8XGM - chains A and D of the 6 polymer chains in the assembly; structure by electron microscopy, 3.29 A resolution.

# Chain A
Protein: G-protein coupled receptor 1
Organism: Homo sapiens
UniProt: P46091 (CML2_HUMAN); numbering as in UniProt (aligned over 14-319)
Sequence (306 residues; row label = number of the first residue in the row):
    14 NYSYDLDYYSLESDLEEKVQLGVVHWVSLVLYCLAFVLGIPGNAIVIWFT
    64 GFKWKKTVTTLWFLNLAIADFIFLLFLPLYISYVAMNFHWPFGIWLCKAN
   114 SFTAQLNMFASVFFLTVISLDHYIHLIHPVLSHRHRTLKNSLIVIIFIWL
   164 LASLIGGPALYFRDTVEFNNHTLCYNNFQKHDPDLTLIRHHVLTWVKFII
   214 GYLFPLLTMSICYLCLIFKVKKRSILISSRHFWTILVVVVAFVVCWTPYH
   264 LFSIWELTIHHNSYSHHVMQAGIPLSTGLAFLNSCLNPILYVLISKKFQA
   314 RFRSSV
Cystine bridges: Cys110-Cys187
From the paper describing this entry:
  - mutagenesis - Y93A, S114A, Q118A, V125A, R176A, N189A, P218A, F255A, W259A: decreased signaling with Retinoic acid receptor responder protein 2 (chain D)
  - mutagenesis - Y96A, S114A/Q118A/R176A, H135A, H138A, H146A, N189A, E269A: abolished signaling with Retinoic acid receptor responder protein 2 (chain D)

# Chain D
Protein: Retinoic acid receptor responder protein 2
Organism: Homo sapiens
UniProt: Q99969 (RARR2_HUMAN); residues 1-137 here correspond to UniProt positions 21-157 (UniProt number = residue number + 20)
Sequence (137 residues; each row starts with the number of its first residue):
     1 ELTEAQRRGLQVALEEFHKHPPVQWAFQETSVESAVDTPFPAGIFVRLEF
    51 KLQQTSCRKRDWKKPECKVRPNGRKRKCLACIKLGSEDKVLGRLVHCPIE
   101 TQVLREAEEHQETQCLRVQRAGEDPHSFYFPGQFAFS
Cystine bridges: Cys57-Cys67, Cys78-Cys97, Cys81-Cys115

# Chain A / chain D interface
Contacting residue pairs - 67 pairs, chain A then chain D:
  Tyr15(A) - Pro22(D)
  Tyr15(A) - Gln24(D)
  Tyr15(A) - Trp25(D)  hydrophobic
  Tyr15(A) - Gln54(D)  hydrogen bond
  Ser16(A) - Val23(D)
  Tyr17(A) - Val23(D)  hydrophobic
  Tyr17(A) - Arg74(D)
  Tyr17(A) - Ile99(D)  hydrophobic
  Asp18(A) - Pro22(D)
  Asp18(A) - Val23(D)
  Leu19(A) - Ile99(D)
  Tyr21(A) - Phe17(D)
  Tyr21(A) - Val95(D)
  Tyr21(A) - His96(D)
  Tyr22(A) - Leu94(D)  hydrophobic
  Tyr22(A) - His96(D)
  Tyr22(A) - Gln114(D)
  Ser23(A) - Arg93(D)  hydrogen bond (backbone-side chain)
  Leu24(A) - Leu94(D)  hydrophobic
  Leu24(A) - Gln114(D)
  Leu24(A) - Phe128(D)  hydrophobic
  Glu25(A) - Arg93(D)  salt bridge
  Ser26(A) - Leu91(D)  hydrogen bond (side chain-backbone)
  Ser26(A) - Gly92(D)
  Ser26(A) - Phe128(D)
  Leu28(A) - Leu91(D)  hydrophobic
  Glu29(A) - Phe128(D)
  Phe86(A) - Phe136(D)  hydrophobic
  Tyr93(A) - Phe134(D)  hydrogen bond (side chain-backbone)
  Tyr96(A) - Gln133(D)  hydrogen bond (side chain-backbone)
  Phe101(A) - Phe134(D)  hydrophobic
  Ser114(A) - Phe136(D)
  Ser114(A) - Ser137(D)
  Ala117(A) - Phe136(D)  hydrophobic
  Gln118(A) - Ser137(D)  hydrogen bond
  Arg176(A) - Gly132(D)
  Arg176(A) - Ala135(D)  hydrogen bond (side chain-backbone)
  Arg176(A) - Phe136(D)
  Arg176(A) - Ser137(D)  hydrogen bond (side chain-backbone)
  Val179(A) - Phe130(D)  hydrophobic
  Phe181(A) - Phe128(D)
  Phe181(A) - Phe130(D)  hydrophobic
  Leu186(A) - Gln133(D)
  Cys187(A) - Gly132(D)
  Cys187(A) - Gln133(D)
  Tyr188(A) - Phe130(D)  hydrophobic
  Tyr188(A) - Pro131(D)
  Tyr188(A) - Gly132(D)
  Asn189(A) - Pro131(D)  hydrogen bond (backbone-backbone)
  Asn189(A) - Ser137(D)
  Gln192(A) - Thr113(D)
  Gln192(A) - Arg117(D)
  Lys193(A) - Glu109(D)
  His194(A) - Glu109(D)  salt bridge
  Glu269(A) - Tyr129(D)  hydrogen bond
  Glu269(A) - Gly132(D)
  Ile272(A) - His126(D)  hydrogen bond (backbone-side chain)
  Ile272(A) - Tyr129(D)  hydrophobic
  Ser276(A) - His126(D)
  Tyr277(A) - His126(D)
  His279(A) - His126(D)
  His279(A) - Tyr129(D)
  Met282(A) - Phe134(D)
  Gln283(A) - Phe134(D)
  Ile286(A) - Phe134(D)
  Ile286(A) - Ala135(D)
  Thr290(A) - Phe136(D)
Other interface residues (no listed pair), chain A (48 interface residues in all): Asp20, Asp27, Ala172, Phe191, His203, Tyr262, Thr271, Asn275, Pro287
Other interface residues (no listed pair), chain D (35 interface residues in all): Pro98, His110, Leu116, Val118, Gly122, Pro125
The authors on this interface:
  - pairs named by the authors: Ser23(A)-Arg93(D) (hydrogen bond), Glu25(A)-Arg93(D), Ser26(A)-Leu91(D) (hydrogen bond), Tyr93(A)-Phe134(D) (hydrogen bond), Tyr96(A)-Gln133(D) (hydrogen bond), Phe101(A)-Phe134(D) (hydrophobic contact), Ser114(A)-Phe136(D) (hydrophobic contact), Ala117(A)-Phe136(D) (hydrophobic contact), Gln118(A)-Ser137(D) (hydrogen bond), Arg176(A)-Phe136(D) (hydrophobic contact), Val179(A)-Phe130(D) (hydrophobic contact), Asn189(A)-Pro131(D) (hydrogen bond), His194(A)-Glu109(D) (hydrogen bond), Glu269(A)-Tyr129(D), Ile272(A)-His126(D), Gln283(A)-Phe134(D) (hydrophobic contact), Thr290(A)-Phe136(D) (hydrophobic contact)

# In short
48 residues of chain A and 35 residues of chain D are in contact, with 11 hydrogen bonds and 2 salt bridges.
Among the polar pairs are Glu25(A)-Arg93(D), His194(A)-Glu109(D) and Tyr15(A)-Gln54(D). The paper describes
hydrogen bonds between Ser23(A) and Arg93(D), Ser26(A) and Leu91(D) and Tyr93(A) and Phe134(D) among others;
contacts between Glu25(A) and Arg93(D), Glu269(A) and Tyr129(D) and Ile272(A) and His126(D); hydrophobic
contacts between Phe101(A) and Phe134(D), Ser114(A) and Phe136(D) and Ala117(A) and Phe136(D) among others.
The paper reports that Y93A, S114A and Q118A of chain A, among others, reduce signaling with Retinoic acid
receptor responder protein 2 (chain D); Y96A, S114A/Q118A/R176A and H135A of chain A, among others, abolish
signaling with Retinoic acid receptor responder protein 2 (chain D); 15 substitutions were tested in all.
Here chain A is G-protein coupled receptor 1 and chain D is Retinoic acid receptor responder protein 2, both
from Homo sapiens. Entry 8XGM (Cryo-EM structure of human GPR1 bound to chemerin) was determined by electron
microscopy, deposited together with 8JJP.
